Entry 8TQW (electron microscopy, 8.20 A resolution (very low resolution: no residue pairs are listed; an interface is given only as per-side residue counts)); this record covers chains N and Q of the 29 polymer chains in the assembly.

[Chain N]
Name: Mediator of RNA polymerase II transcription subunit 14
Organism: Homo sapiens
Reference sequence: O60244 (MED14_HUMAN); residues 1-1454 here = UniProt positions 1-1454
Sequence (1454 residues; each row starts with the number of its first residue):
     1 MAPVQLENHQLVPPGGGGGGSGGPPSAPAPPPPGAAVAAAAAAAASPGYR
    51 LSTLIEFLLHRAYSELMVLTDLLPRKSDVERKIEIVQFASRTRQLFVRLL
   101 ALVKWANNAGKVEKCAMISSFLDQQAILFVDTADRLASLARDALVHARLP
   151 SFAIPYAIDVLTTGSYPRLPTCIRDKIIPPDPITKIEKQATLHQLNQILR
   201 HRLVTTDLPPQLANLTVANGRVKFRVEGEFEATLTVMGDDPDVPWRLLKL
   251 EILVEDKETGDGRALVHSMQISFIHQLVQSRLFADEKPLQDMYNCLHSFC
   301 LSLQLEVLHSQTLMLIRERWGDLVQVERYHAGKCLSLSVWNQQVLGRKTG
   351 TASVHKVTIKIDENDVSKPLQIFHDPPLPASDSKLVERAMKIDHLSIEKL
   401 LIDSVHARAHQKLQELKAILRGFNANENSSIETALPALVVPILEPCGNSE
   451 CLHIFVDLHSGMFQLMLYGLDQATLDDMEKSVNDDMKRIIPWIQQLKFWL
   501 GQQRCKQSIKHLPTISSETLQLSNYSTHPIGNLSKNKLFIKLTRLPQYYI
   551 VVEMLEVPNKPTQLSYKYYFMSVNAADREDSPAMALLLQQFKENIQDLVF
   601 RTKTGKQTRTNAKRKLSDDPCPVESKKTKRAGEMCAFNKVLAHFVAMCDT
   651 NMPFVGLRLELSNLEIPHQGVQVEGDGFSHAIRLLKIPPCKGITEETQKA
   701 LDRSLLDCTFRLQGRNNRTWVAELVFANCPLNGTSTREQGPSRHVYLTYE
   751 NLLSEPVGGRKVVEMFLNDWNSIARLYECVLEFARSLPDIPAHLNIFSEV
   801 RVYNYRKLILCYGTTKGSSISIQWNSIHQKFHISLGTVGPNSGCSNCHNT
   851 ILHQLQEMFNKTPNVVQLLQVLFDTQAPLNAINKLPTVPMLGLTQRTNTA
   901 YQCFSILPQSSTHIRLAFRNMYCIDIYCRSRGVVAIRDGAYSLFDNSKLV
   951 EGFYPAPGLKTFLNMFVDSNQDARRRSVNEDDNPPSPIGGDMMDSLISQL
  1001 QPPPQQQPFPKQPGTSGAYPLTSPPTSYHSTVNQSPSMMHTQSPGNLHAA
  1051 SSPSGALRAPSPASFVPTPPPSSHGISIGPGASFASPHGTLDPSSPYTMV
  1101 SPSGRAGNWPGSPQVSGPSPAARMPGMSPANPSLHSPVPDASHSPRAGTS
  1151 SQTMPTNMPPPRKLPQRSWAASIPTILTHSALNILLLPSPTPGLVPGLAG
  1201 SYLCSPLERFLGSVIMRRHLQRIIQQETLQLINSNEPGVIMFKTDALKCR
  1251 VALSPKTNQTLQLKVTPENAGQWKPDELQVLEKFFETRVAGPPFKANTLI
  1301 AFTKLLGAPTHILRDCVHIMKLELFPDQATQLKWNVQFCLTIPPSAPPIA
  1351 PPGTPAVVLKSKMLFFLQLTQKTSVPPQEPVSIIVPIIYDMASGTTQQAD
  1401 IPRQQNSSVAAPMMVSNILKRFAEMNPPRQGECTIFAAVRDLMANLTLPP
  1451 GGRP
Unresolved in the structure: 1-49, 345-353, 575-581, 595-633, 888-902, 968-1167, 1193-1201, 1228-1229, 1266-1274, 1307-1309, 1327-1334, 1368-1454
Curated features (UniProtKB/Swiss-Prot):
  - motif: L69 to L73 (LXXLL motif 1), L1182 to L1186 (LXXLL motif 2)
  - modified residue (Phosphoserine): S617, S986, S1112, S1119, S1128, S1136, S1144
  - natural variant: F1325 (F1325L: In a breast cancer sample)

[Chain Q]
Name: Mediator of RNA polymerase II transcription subunit 17
Organism: Homo sapiens
Reference sequence: Q9NVC6 (MED17_HUMAN); numbering as in UniProt (aligned over 1-651)
Sequence (651 residues; numbered 1 to 651; the number before each row is that of its first residue):
     1 MSGVRAVRISIESACEKQVHEVGLDGTETYLPPLSMSQNLARLAQRIDFS
    51 QGSGSEEEEAAGTEGDAQEWPGAGSSADQDDEEGVVKFQPSLWPWDSVRN
   101 NLRSALTEMCVLYDVLSIVRDKKFMTLDPVSQDALPPKQNPQTLQLISKK
   151 KSLAGAAQILLKGAERLTKSVTENQENKLQRDFNSELLRLRQHWKLRKVG
   201 DKILGDLSYRSAGSLFPHHGTFEVIKNTDLDLDKKIPEDYCPLDVQIPSD
   251 LEGSAYIKVSIQKQAPDIGDLGTVNLFKRPLPKSKPGSPHWQTKLEAAQN
   301 VLLCKEIFAQLSREAVQIKSQVPHIVVKNQIISQPFPSLQLSISLCHSSN
   351 DKKSQKFATEKQCPEDHLYVLEHNLHLLIREFHKQTLSSIMMPHPASAPF
   401 GHKRMRLSGPQAFDKNEINSLQSSEGLLEKIIKQAKHIFLRSRAAATIDS
   451 LASRIEDPQIQAHWSNINDVYESSVKVLITSQGYEQICKSIQLQLNIGVE
   501 QIRVVHRDGRVITLSYQEQELQDFLLSQMSQHQVHAVQQLAKVMGWQVLS
   551 FSNHVGLGPIESIGNASAITVASPSGDYAISVRNGPESGSKIMVQFPRNQ
   601 CKDLPKSDVLQDNKWSHLRGPFKEVQWNKMEGRNFVYKMELLMSALSPCL
   651 L
Unresolved in the structure: 48-91, 173-181, 228-241, 266-288, 351-365
Curated features (UniProtKB/Swiss-Prot):
  - natural variant: L371 (L371P: In MCPHSBA)

[Chain N / chain Q interface]
At this resolution (8 A) residue pairs are not listed: 67 residues of chain N and 64 of chain Q lie at the interface.

[In short]
Chain N and chain Q form an interface of 67 and 64 residues respectively.
Here chain N is Mediator of RNA polymerase II transcription subunit 14 and chain Q is Mediator of RNA
polymerase II transcription subunit 17, both from Homo sapiens. Entry 8TQW (Structure of human transcriptional
Mediator complex) was determined by electron microscopy together with 8TQ2, 8TQC and 8TRH from the same study.
